Entry 1HF0 (X-ray diffraction, 2.70 A resolution); this record covers chains A and N of the 4 polymer chains in the assembly.

Chain A:
Protein: Octamer-binding transcription factor 1
From: Homo sapiens
Notes: fragment: dna-binding domain
UniProt: P14859 (OCT1_HUMAN); the author numbering skips numbers that UniProt does not, so the offset changes along the chain: 1-100 = UniProt 280-379; 102-160 = UniProt 380-438
Sequence (159 residues; row label = number of the first residue in the row; note: 1 number in that range is skipped by the numbering (no residue carries it; nothing is unmodelled there)):
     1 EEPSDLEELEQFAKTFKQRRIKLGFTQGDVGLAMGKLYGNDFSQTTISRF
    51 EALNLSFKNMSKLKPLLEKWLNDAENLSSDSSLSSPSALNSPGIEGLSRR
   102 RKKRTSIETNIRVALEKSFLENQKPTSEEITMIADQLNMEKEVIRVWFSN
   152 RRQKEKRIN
Unresolved in the structure: 1-5, 76-100, 160
Construct notes: engineered mutation Ser61 (Cys340 in P14859), Ser150 (Cys428 in P14859)
Curated features (UniProtKB/Swiss-Prot):
  - DNA-binding region: Arg100 to Asn160 (Homeobox)
  - modified residue (Phosphoserine): Ser4, Ser107
From the paper describing this entry:
  - binding site for the 22-nt DNA strand: Arg20, Gln44, Thr45, Arg49, Arg102, Arg105, Ser107, Asn151, Gln154
  - self-association interface (contacts with another copy of this molecule); pairs are residue here / residue on that copy: Lys22-Glu109 (salt bridge), Asp29-Lys104 (salt bridge), Ile21
  - mutagenesis - I21Y: abolished binding to PORE
  - mutagenesis - I21Y: unchanged binding to MORE
  - post-translational modification sites: Ser107 (citing earlier work)
  - mutagenesis - S107E: abolished binding to DNA
  - mutagenesis - I159D/N160A: abolished binding to MORE
  - mutagenesis - I159D/N160A: unchanged binding to PORE

Chain N:
Molecule: 22-nt DNA strand
Sequence (22 nucleotides; numbered 1 to 22; the number before each row is that of its first residue):
     1 CTCCATTTGCCTTTCAAATGTG

How chain A and chain N interact:
Pairs across the interface - 26 pairs, chain A then chain N:
  Asp41(A) - DG9(N)  phosphate contact
  Phe42(A) - DG9(N)  phosphate contact
  Ser43(A) - DG9(N)  hydrogen bond to the phosphate
  Thr45(A) - DG9(N)  base contact
  Thr45(A) - DC10(N)  hydrogen bond to the base
  Thr45(A) - DC11(N)  base contact
  Thr46(A) - DT8(N)  sugar contact
  Thr46(A) - DG9(N)  hydrogen bond to the phosphate
  Arg49(A) - DT8(N)  base contact
  Arg49(A) - DG9(N)  hydrogen bond to the base
  Ser56(A) - DT7(N)  hydrogen bond to the phosphate
  Asn59(A) - DT7(N)  sugar contact
  Asn59(A) - DT8(N)  hydrogen bond to the phosphate
  Lys62(A) - DT8(N)  salt bridge to the phosphate
  Arg102(A) - DT7(N)  hydrogen bond to the base
  Arg102(A) - DT8(N)  hydrogen bond to the sugar
  Lys104(A) - DC10(N)  phosphate contact
  Arg105(A) - DG9(N)  base contact
  Arg105(A) - DC10(N)  sugar contact
  Arg146(A) - DT2(N)  salt bridge to the phosphate
  Arg153(A) - DT2(N)  salt bridge to the phosphate
  Arg153(A) - DC3(N)  salt bridge to the phosphate
  Gln154(A) - DC4(N)  base contact
  Gln154(A) - DA5(N)  base contact
  Lys157(A) - DC3(N)  sugar contact
  Lys157(A) - DC4(N)  salt bridge to the phosphate
Other interface residues (no listed pair), chain A (21 interface residues in all): Gln44, Leu63, Ser107, Lys125, Ser150
Other interface residues (no listed pair), chain N (11 interface residues in all): DC1, DT6

In short:
21 residues of chain A and 11 residues of chain N are in contact; the contacts include 8 hydrogen bonds and 5
salt bridges. Among the polar pairs are Thr45(A)-DC10(N), Arg49(A)-DG9(N) and Arg102(A)-DT7(N). The paper
reports a binding site for the 22-nt DNA strand at Arg20(A), Gln44(A) and Thr45(A) among others; I21Y of chain
A abolishes binding to PORE; 3 substitutions were tested in all.
Here chain A is Octamer-binding transcription factor 1 (Homo sapiens) and chain N is a 22-nt DNA strand. Entry
1HF0 (Crystal structure of the DNA-binding domain of Oct-1 bound to DNA as a dimer) was determined by X-ray
diffraction, deposited together with 1E3O.
